Entry 3DBG (X-ray diffraction, 2.60 A resolution); this record covers chain A.

== Chain A ==
Name: Putative cytochrome P450
Organism: Streptomyces coelicolor A3(2)
Reference sequence: Q9K498 (Q9K498_STRCO); residue numbers follow UniProt; this construct covers 1-461
Sequence (467 residues; numbered 1 to 467; the number before each row is that of its first residue):
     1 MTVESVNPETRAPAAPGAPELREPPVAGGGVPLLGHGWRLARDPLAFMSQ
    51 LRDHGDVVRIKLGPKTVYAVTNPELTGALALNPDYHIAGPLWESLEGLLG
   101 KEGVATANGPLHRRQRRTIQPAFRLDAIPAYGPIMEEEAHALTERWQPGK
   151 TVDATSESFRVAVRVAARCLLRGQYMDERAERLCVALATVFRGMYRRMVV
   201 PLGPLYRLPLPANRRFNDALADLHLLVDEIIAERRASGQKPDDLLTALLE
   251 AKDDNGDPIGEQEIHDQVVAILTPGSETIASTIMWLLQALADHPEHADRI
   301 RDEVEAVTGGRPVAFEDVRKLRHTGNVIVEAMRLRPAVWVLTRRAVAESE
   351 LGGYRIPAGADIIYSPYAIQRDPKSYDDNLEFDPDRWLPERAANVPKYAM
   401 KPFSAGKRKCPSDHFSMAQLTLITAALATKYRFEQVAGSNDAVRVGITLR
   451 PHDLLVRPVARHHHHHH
Disordered / not traced: 1-21, 86-115, 194-217, 252-259, 463-467
Construct notes: expression tag (462-467)
Metal / ion sites: heme Fe near Cys-410 (its only coordinating residue here)
Residues lining bound ligands: heme (HEM): Phe-123, Ala-166, Leu-170, Ile-271, Leu-272, Gly-275, Thr-278, Ile-279, Thr-282, Val-338, Leu-341, Arg-343, Pro-402, Phe-403, Ser-404, Lys-407, Arg-408, Lys-409, Cys-410, Pro-411, Ser-412, Phe-415, Ser-416
Reported in the primary citation:
  - mutagenesis - D253A/D254A/D257A: abolished catalytic activity (farnesene synthase activity)
  - mutagenesis - D253A/D254A/D257A: unchanged catalytic activity (P450 monooxygenase activity)
  - binding site for heme: Phe-415 (proposed by the authors, not directly observed)

== In short ==
Bound to chain A: heme. From the paper: a binding site for heme at Phe-415; D253A/D254A/D257A abolish
catalytic activity (farnesene synthase activity).
Chain A is Putative cytochrome P450 (Streptomyces coelicolor A3(2)); the structure, Crystal structure of
Cytochrome P450 170A1 (CYP170A1) from Streptomyces coelicolor, was determined by X-ray diffraction together
with 3EL3 from the same study.
